PDB entry 9E6T | X-ray diffraction, 2.78 A resolution | chains B and I of the 4 polymer chains in the assembly

== Chain B ==
Molecule: B-cell lymphoma/leukemia 11A
From: Homo sapiens
Notes: fragment: Zinc finger domains 4-6
Reference sequence: Q9H165 (BC11A_HUMAN); numbering as in UniProt (aligned over 730-835)
Amino-acid sequence (108 residues; numbered 728 to 835; the number before each row is that of its first residue):
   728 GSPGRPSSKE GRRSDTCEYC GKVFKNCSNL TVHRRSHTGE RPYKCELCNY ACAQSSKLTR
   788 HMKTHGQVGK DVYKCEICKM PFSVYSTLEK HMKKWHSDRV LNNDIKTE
Unresolved in the structure: 728-741, 826-835
Sequence notes: expression tag (728-729)
Ion coordination: Zn2+ site 1: Cys-744, Cys-747, His-760, His-764; Zn2+ site 2: Cys-772, Cys-775, His-788, His-792; Zn2+ site 3: Cys-802, Cys-805, His-818, His-823
Curated features (UniProtKB/Swiss-Prot):
  - zinc finger: Asp-742 to His-764 (C2H2-type 4), Tyr-770 to His-792 (C2H2-type 5), Tyr-800 to His-823 (C2H2-type 6)
  - binding site (Zn(2+)): Cys-744, Cys-747, His-760, His-764, Cys-772, Cys-775, His-788, His-792, Cys-802, Cys-805, His-818, His-823
  - cross-link: Lys-833 (Glycyl lysine isopeptide (Lys-Gly) (interchain with G-Cter in SUMO2))

== Chain I ==
Molecule: DNA Strand I
Sequence (19 nucleotides; numbered 1 to 19; the number before each row is that of its first residue):
     1 CCTTGCCCAA ACCCCACCC

== How chain B and chain I interact ==
Residue-residue contacts - 13 pairs, chain B then chain I:
  Asn-753(B) / DC2(I)  base contact
  Asn-753(B) / DT3(I)  hydrogen bond to the base
  Cys-754(B) / DC1(I)  sugar contact
  Ser-755(B) / DC2(I)  hydrogen bond to the phosphate
  Ser-755(B) / DT3(I)  base contact
  Gln-781(B) / DT4(I)  base contact
  Gln-781(B) / DG5(I)  hydrogen bond to the base
  Ser-782(B) / DT4(I)  base contact
  Ser-783(B) / DG5(I)  hydrogen bond to the base
  Lys-784(B) / DC6(I)  base contact
  Arg-787(B) / DC7(I)  base contact
  Lys-817(B) / DC13(I)  phosphate contact
  Lys-817(B) / DC14(I)  sugar contact
Also at the interface, not in a pair above, chain B (11 interface residues in all): Thr-786, Lys-820
Also at the interface, not in a pair above, chain I (10 interface residues in all): DC8

== In short ==
Chain B and chain I form an interface of 11 and 10 residues respectively; the contacts include 4 hydrogen
bonds. Polar contacts include Asn-753(B)/DT3(I), Gln-781(B)/DG5(I) and Ser-783(B)/DG5(I). Cys-744(B),
Cys-747(B), His-760(B) and His-764(B) form the Zn2+ site 1. From UniProt: 12 Zn2+-binding residues on chain B.
Here chain B is B-cell lymphoma/leukemia 11A (Homo sapiens) and chain I is DNA Strand I. Entry 9E6T (BCL11A
ZF4-6 in Complex with a DNA Sequence Observed in the Human Globin Locus Containing Motif ...) was determined
by X-ray diffraction, deposited together with 9E6R and 9E6S.
